PDB entry 6BJH | X-ray diffraction, 2.58 A resolution | chains A and D of the 4 polymer chains in the assembly

# Chain A
Protein: RNA silencing suppressor p19
Organism: Carnation Italian ringspot virus
UniProtKB: Q66104 (P19_CIRV); numbering as in UniProt (aligned over 1-172)
Chain sequence (172 residues; numbered 1 to 172; the number before each row is that of its first residue):
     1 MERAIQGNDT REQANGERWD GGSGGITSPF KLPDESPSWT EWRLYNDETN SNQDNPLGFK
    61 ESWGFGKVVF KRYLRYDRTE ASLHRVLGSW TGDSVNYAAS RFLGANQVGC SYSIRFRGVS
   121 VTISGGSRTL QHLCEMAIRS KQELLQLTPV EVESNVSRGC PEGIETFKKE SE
Not modelled in the structure: 1-2, 51-52, 148-172
Construct notes: engineered mutation Ser111 (Thr in Q66104)
Swiss-Prot annotation at these positions:
  - mutagenesis: Trp39 (W39G: Complete loss of silencing suppression), Trp42 (W42G: Complete loss of silencing suppression)

# Chain D
Molecule: 21-nt RNA strand
Sequence (21 nucleotides; row label = number of the first residue in the row):
     1 CGUACGCGGA AUACUUCGAU U

# How chain A and chain D interact
Residue-residue contacts (17):
  Arg18(A) with G2(D), salt bridge to the phosphate
  Trp19(A) with G2(D), phosphate contact; U3(D), phosphate contact
  Pro37(A) with C1(D), hydrogen bond to the sugar
  Trp39(A) with C1(D), base contact
  Trp42(A) with C1(D), stacking on the base
  Lys60(A) with G2(D), salt bridge to the phosphate
  Tyr73(A) with C1(D), sugar contact
  Gln107(A) with A13(D), hydrogen bond to the sugar; C14(D), phosphate contact
  Val108(A) with A13(D), sugar contact
  Gly109(A) with A13(D), hydrogen bond to the sugar
  Arg115(A) with C1(D), salt bridge to the phosphate
  Ser124(A) with A11(D), hydrogen bond to the sugar; U12(D), hydrogen bond to the sugar
  Gly125(A) with U12(D), sugar contact
  Gly126(A) with A13(D), sugar contact
Also at the interface, not in a pair above, chain A (18 interface residues in all): Ser36, Ser38, Cys110, Arg128

# In short
The interface between chain A and chain D involves 18 residues on one side and 7 on the other, with 5 hydrogen
bonds, 3 salt bridges and 1 aromatic stacking contact. Polar contacts include Pro37(A)-C1(D), Gln107(A)-A13(D)
and Gly109(A)-A13(D).
Here chain A is RNA silencing suppressor p19 (Carnation Italian ringspot virus) and chain D is a 21-nt RNA
strand. Entry 6BJH (CIRV p19 mutant T111S in complex with siRNA) was determined by X-ray diffraction,
deposited together with 6BJG and 6BJV.
